8OY4 - chains A and C of the 3 polymer chains in the assembly; structure by X-ray diffraction, 2.35 A resolution.

[Chain A]
Molecule: Deoxyribodipyrimidine photo-lyase
Organism: Methanosarcina mazei Go1
Notes: EC 4.1.99.3
UniProtKB: Q8PYK9 (Q8PYK9_METMA); residues 1-464 here = UniProt positions 1-464
Amino-acid sequence (498 residues; numbered -19 to 478; the number before each row is that of its first residue; numbers below 1 keep their minus sign (Met-19 is residue -19)):
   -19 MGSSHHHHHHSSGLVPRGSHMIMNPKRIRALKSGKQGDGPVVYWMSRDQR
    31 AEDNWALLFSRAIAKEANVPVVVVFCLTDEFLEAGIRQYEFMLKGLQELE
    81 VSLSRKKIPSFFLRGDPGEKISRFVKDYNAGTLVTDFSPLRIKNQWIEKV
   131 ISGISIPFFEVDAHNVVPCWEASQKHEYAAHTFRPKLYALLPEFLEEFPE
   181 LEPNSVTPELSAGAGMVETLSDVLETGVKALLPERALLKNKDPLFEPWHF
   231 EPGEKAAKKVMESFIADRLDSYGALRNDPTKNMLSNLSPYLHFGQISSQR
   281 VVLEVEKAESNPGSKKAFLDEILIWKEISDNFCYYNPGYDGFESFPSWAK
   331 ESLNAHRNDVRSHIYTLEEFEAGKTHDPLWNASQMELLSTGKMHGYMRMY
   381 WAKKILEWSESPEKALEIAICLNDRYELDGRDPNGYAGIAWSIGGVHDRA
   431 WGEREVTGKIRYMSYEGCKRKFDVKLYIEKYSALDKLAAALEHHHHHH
Unresolved in the structure: -19 to 2, 188-198, 466-478
Sequence notes: initiating methionine (-19); expression tag (-18 to 0, 465-478)
Small-molecule neighbours: dihydroflavine-adenine dinucleotide (FDA): Tyr252, Leu264, Ser265, Asn266, Leu267, Ser268, Leu271, Phe298, Glu301, Ile302, Trp305, Lys306, Ser309, Lys372, Met373, Gly375, Arg378, Met379, Trp381, Ala382, Asn403, Glu407, Asp409, Gly410, Asp412, Asn414, Gly415, Gly418, Ile419, Ser422
What the authors report for this chain:
  - binding site for dihydroflavine-adenine dinucleotide: Asn403
  - conformationally variable residues: Asn257

[Chain C]
Molecule: Cpd-comprising oligonucleotide
Sequence (13 nucleotides; row label = number of the first residue in the row; note: 1 number in that range is skipped by the numbering (no residue carries it; nothing is unmodelled there)):
     1 ATCGGCX
     9 CGCGCA
Modified positions: WUH (Thymine dimer) at position 7
Covalently attached groups: covalent link WUH_7-DC9

[Interface between chain A and chain C]
Residue-residue contacts (28):
  Ala160(A) - WUH_7(C)
  His161(A) - WUH_7(C)
  Arg164(A) - WUH_7(C)
  Arg256(A) - WUH_7(C)
  Asn257(A) - WUH_7(C)
  Glu301(A) - WUH_7(C)
  Trp305(A) - WUH_7(C)
  Tyr376(A) - WUH_7(C)
  Tyr376(A) - DC9(C)  hydrogen bond to the phosphate
  Met379(A) - WUH_7(C)
  Trp421(A) - WUH_7(C)
  Arg429(A) - DC6(C)  base contact
  Trp431(A) - DC9(C)  base contact
  Arg441(A) - WUH_7(C)
  Arg441(A) - DC9(C)  hydrogen bond to the sugar
  Tyr442(A) - DC9(C)  phosphate contact
  Tyr442(A) - DG10(C)  sugar contact
  Met443(A) - DC9(C)  phosphate contact
  Met443(A) - DG10(C)  phosphate contact
  Ser444(A) - DG10(C)  hydrogen bond to the phosphate
  Ser444(A) - DC11(C)  hydrogen bond to the phosphate
  Glu446(A) - DC11(C)  phosphate contact
  Gly447(A) - DG10(C)  phosphate contact
  Arg450(A) - DC11(C)  base contact
  Arg450(A) - DG12(C)  hydrogen bond to the base
  Arg450(A) - DC13(C)  base contact
  Lys451(A) - DC9(C)  salt bridge to the phosphate
  Lys451(A) - DG10(C)  salt bridge to the phosphate
Other interface residues (no listed pair), chain A (22 interface residues in all): Ala159, Cys448

[Summary]
The interface between chain A and chain C involves 22 residues on one side and 7 on the other, with 5 hydrogen
bonds and 2 salt bridges. Polar contacts include Arg450(A)-DG12(C), Arg441(A)-DC9(C) and Tyr376(A)-DC9(C).
Ligands of chain A: dihydroflavine-adenine dinucleotide. From the paper: a binding site for
dihydroflavine-adenine dinucleotide at Asn403(A); conformational variability at Asn257(A).
Here chain A is Deoxyribodipyrimidine photo-lyase (Methanosarcina mazei Go1) and chain C is Cpd-comprising
oligonucleotide. Entry 8OY4 (Time-resolved SFX structure of the class II photolyase complexed with a thymine
dimer (300 ps pump-probe ...) was determined by X-ray diffraction together with 8OET, 8OY3, 8OY5, 8OY6, 8OY7,
8OY8 and 4 further entries from the same study.
